Entry 6CV5 (electron microscopy, 2.79 A resolution); this record covers chains C and D of the 4 polymer chains in the assembly.

Chain C:
Molecule: viral protein 2
Organism: Enterovirus D68
Reference sequence: A0A097ZN88 (A0A097ZN88_9ENTO); residue numbers follow UniProt; this construct covers 1-248
Sequence (248 residues; numbered 1 to 248; the number before each row is that of its first residue):
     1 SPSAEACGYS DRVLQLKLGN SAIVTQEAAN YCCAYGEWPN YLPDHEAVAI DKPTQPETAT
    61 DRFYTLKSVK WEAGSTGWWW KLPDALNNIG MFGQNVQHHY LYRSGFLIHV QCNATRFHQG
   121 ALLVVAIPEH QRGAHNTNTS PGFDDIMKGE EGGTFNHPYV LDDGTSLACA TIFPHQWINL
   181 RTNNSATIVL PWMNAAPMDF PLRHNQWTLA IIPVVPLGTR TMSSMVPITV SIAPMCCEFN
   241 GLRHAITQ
Not modelled in the structure: 1-9, 247-248
Construct notes: conflict R116 (Lys in A0A097ZN88)

Chain D:
Molecule: viral protein 4
Organism: Enterovirus D68
Reference sequence: A0A0P0DH17 (A0A0P0DH17_9ENTO); residues 1-68 here correspond to UniProt positions 2-69 (UniProt number = residue number + 1)
Sequence (68 residues; row label = number of the first residue in the row):
     1 GAQVTRQQTG THENANIATN GSHITYNQIN FYKDSYAASA SKQDFSQDPS KFTEPVVEGL
    61 KAGAPVLK
Not modelled in the structure: 1-28, 59-68

Chain C / chain D interface:
Residue-residue contacts (9):
  N30(C) with V56(D); V57(D), hydrogen bond (side chain-backbone); E58(D), hydrogen bond (side chain-backbone)
  Y31(C) with V56(D); V57(D), hydrogen bond (backbone-backbone)
  C32(C) with P55(D)
  C33(C) with P55(D), hydrogen bond (backbone-backbone)
  Y35(C) with K51(D); F52(D), hydrophobic
Other interface residues (no listed pair), chain C (7 interface residues in all): G36, I172

Overview:
7 residues of chain C face 6 of chain D across their interface; the contacts include 4 hydrogen bonds. Polar
pairs include N30(C)-V57(D), N30(C)-E58(D) and Y31(C)-V57(D).
Here chain C is viral protein 2 and chain D is viral protein 4, both from Enterovirus D68. Entry 6CV5 (CryoEM
structure of human enterovirus D68 full particle (after incubation with low molecular weight heparin)) was
determined by electron microscopy together with 6CV1, 6CV2, 6CV3, 6CV4 and 6CVB from the same study.
